PDB entry 9K3P | electron microscopy, 2.98 A resolution | chains B and G of the 6 polymer chains in the assembly

== Chain B ==
Name: Guanine nucleotide-binding protein G(I)/G(S)/G(T) subunit beta-1, HiBiT
Source organism: Homo sapiens
UniProtKB: P62873 (GBB1_HUMAN); residue numbers follow UniProt; this construct covers 2-340
Chain sequence (371 residues; numbered -4 to 366; the number before each row is that of its first residue; numbers below 1 keep their minus sign (Met-4 is residue -4)):
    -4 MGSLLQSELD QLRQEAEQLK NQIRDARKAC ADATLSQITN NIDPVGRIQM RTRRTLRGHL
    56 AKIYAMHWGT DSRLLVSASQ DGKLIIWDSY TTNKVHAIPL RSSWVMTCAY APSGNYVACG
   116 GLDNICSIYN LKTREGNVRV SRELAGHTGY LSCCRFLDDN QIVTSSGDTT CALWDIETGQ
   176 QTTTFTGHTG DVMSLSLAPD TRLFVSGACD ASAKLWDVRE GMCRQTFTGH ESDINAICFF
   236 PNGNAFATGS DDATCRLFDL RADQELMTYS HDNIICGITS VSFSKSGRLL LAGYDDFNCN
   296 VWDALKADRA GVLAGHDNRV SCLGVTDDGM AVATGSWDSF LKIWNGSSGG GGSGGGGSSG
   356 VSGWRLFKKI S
Disordered / not traced: -4 to 3, 28-36, 344-366
Construct notes: initiating methionine (-4); expression tag (-3 to 1); linker (341-355)
Swiss-Prot annotation at these positions:
  - modified residue: Ser2 (N-acetylserine), His266 (Phosphohistidine)
  - natural variant: Leu30 (L30F: In MRD42; uncertain significance), Arg52 (R52G: In MRD42), Gly64 (G64V: In MRD42), Asp76 (D76E: In MRD42; D76G: In MRD42), Gly77 (G77S: In MRD42), Lys78 (K78R: In MRD42), Ile80 (I80N: In MRD42; I80T: In MRD42), His91 (H91R: In MRD42; uncertain significance), Ala92 (A92T: In MRD42), Pro94 (P94S: In MRD42), Leu95 (L95P: In MRD42), Arg96 (R96L: In MRD42), 5 further natural variant entries in UniProt

== Chain G ==
Name: Guanine nucleotide-binding protein G(I)/G(S)/G(O) subunit gamma-2
Source organism: Bos taurus
UniProtKB: P63212 (GBG2_BOVIN); residue numbers follow UniProt; this construct covers 1-71
Chain sequence (71 residues; numbered 1 to 71; the number before each row is that of its first residue):
     1 MASNNTASIA QARKLVEQLK MEANIDRIKV SKAAADLMAY CEAHAKEDPL LTPVPASENP
    61 FREKKFFCAI L
Disordered / not traced: 1-9, 63-71
Swiss-Prot annotation at these positions:
  - modified residue: Ala2 (N-acetylalanine), Cys68 (Cysteine methyl ester)
  - lipidation: Cys68 (S-geranylgeranyl cysteine)

== How chain B and chain G interact ==
Pairs across the interface (79):
  Leu7(B) - Ala12(G)  hydrophobic
  Leu7(B) - Arg13(G)
  Leu7(B) - Val16(G)
  Ala11(B) - Val16(G)  hydrophobic
  Ala11(B) - Leu19(G)
  Leu14(B) - Val16(G)
  Leu14(B) - Leu19(G)  hydrophobic
  Leu14(B) - Lys20(G)
  Lys15(B) - Leu19(G)
  Cys25(B) - Arg27(G)
  Cys25(B) - Ile28(G)  hydrogen bond (side chain-backbone)
  Cys25(B) - Lys29(G)
  Cys25(B) - Val30(G)
  Ala26(B) - Val30(G)  hydrophobic
  Asp27(B) - Lys29(G)
  Asp27(B) - Val30(G)
  Asp27(B) - Ser31(G)
  Ile37(B) - Met38(G)  hydrophobic
  Val40(B) - Leu51(G)  hydrophobic
  Arg48(B) - Asn59(G)
  Arg48(B) - Phe61(G)
  Arg48(B) - Arg62(G)
  Arg49(B) - Phe61(G)  hydrogen bond (side chain-backbone)
  Ser84(B) - Phe61(G)
  Tyr85(B) - Pro60(G)
  Tyr85(B) - Phe61(G)  hydrophobic
  Cys218(B) - Met21(G)
  Cys218(B) - Glu22(G)
  Arg219(B) - Glu22(G)
  Arg219(B) - Ile25(G)
  Gln220(B) - Ile25(G)
  Thr221(B) - Glu22(G)
  Phe235(B) - Leu37(G)  hydrophobic
  Phe235(B) - Tyr40(G)  hydrophobic
  Phe235(B) - Cys41(G)  hydrophobic
  Pro236(B) - Tyr40(G)  hydrogen bond (backbone-side chain)
  Asn237(B) - Tyr40(G)
  Ala240(B) - Leu37(G)  hydrophobic
  Asp254(B) - Ala33(G)
  Asp254(B) - Leu37(G)
  Arg256(B) - Arg27(G)
  Arg256(B) - Ile28(G)
  Arg256(B) - Ala33(G)
  Arg256(B) - Asp36(G)  salt bridge
  Ala257(B) - Ile28(G)
  Ala257(B) - Val30(G)  hydrophobic
  Ala257(B) - Ala33(G)  hydrophobic
  Asp258(B) - Arg27(G)  salt bridge
  Gln259(B) - Val30(G)
  Leu261(B) - Val30(G)  hydrophobic
  Ser279(B) - Asp48(G)  hydrogen bond
  Lys280(B) - Tyr40(G)
  Lys280(B) - Glu47(G)
  Ser281(B) - Tyr40(G)
  Ser281(B) - Cys41(G)  hydrogen bond (backbone-side chain)
  Ser281(B) - His44(G)
  Ser281(B) - Asp48(G)  hydrogen bond
  Gly282(B) - Cys41(G)
  Arg283(B) - Cys41(G)
  Arg283(B) - Leu51(G)
  Leu284(B) - Leu50(G)
  Asp323(B) - Glu47(G)
  Asp323(B) - Pro49(G)
  Gly324(B) - Asp48(G)
  Gly324(B) - Pro49(G)
  Gly324(B) - Leu50(G)  hydrogen bond (backbone-backbone)
  Met325(B) - Pro49(G)  hydrophobic
  Met325(B) - Leu50(G)
  Met325(B) - Pro60(G)
  Ala326(B) - Leu50(G)
  Ala326(B) - Phe61(G)  hydrophobic
  Val327(B) - Leu50(G)  hydrophobic
  Asn340(B) - Asn59(G)
  Asn340(B) - Phe61(G)
  Ser342(B) - Pro53(G)
  Ser342(B) - Val54(G)
  Ser343(B) - Val54(G)
  Ser343(B) - Pro55(G)
  Ser343(B) - Ala56(G)
Also at the interface, not in a pair above, chain B (52 interface residues in all): Arg8, Glu10, Ile18, Ala21, Ile43, Met45, Met217, Leu300, Val320, Ile338, Trp339
Also at the interface, not in a pair above, chain G (39 interface residues in all): Ala23, Asp26, Lys32, Ala34, Ala45, Glu58

== Summary ==
Chain B and chain G form an interface of 52 and 39 residues respectively, with 7 hydrogen bonds and 2 salt
bridges. Among the polar pairs are Arg256(B)-Asp36(G), Asp258(B)-Arg27(G) and Cys25(B)-Ile28(G).
Here chain B is Guanine nucleotide-binding protein G(I)/G(S)/G(T) subunit beta-1, HiBiT (Homo sapiens) and
chain G is Guanine nucleotide-binding protein G(I)/G(S)/G(O) subunit gamma-2 (Bos taurus). Entry 9K3P (Cryo-EM
structure of the unliganded human melanocortin receptor 1 (MC1R)-Gs complex) was determined by electron
microscopy together with 9K3F, 9K3H, 9K3K and 9K3L from the same study.
